Entry 5E69 (X-ray diffraction, 1.85 A resolution); this record covers chains A and B of the 4 polymer chains in the assembly.

# Chain A (and B)
Molecule: Glucocorticoid receptor
Organism: Homo sapiens
Notes: chain B of this document is another copy of the same molecule, construct and numbering; everything in this record applies to it too
UniProt: P04150 (GCR_HUMAN), isoform P04150-8; residues 417-506 here correspond to UniProt positions 391-480 (UniProt number = residue number - 26)
Amino-acid sequence (114 residues; row label = number of the first residue in the row):
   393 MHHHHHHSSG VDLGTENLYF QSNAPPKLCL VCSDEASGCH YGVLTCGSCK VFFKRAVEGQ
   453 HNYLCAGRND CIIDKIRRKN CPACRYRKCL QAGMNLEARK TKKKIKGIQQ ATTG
Not modelled in the structure: 393-417, 491-506
Construct notes: initiating methionine (393); expression tag (394-416)
Bound ions: Zn2+ site 1: Cys421, Cys424, Cys438, Cys441; Zn2+ site 2: Cys457, Cys463, Cys473, Cys476
From the paper describing this entry:
  - binding site for the 16-nt DNA strand: Lys442, Val443, Arg447
  - binding site for the 16-nt DNA strand: Val443, Arg447
  - mutagenesis - S425G: decreased signaling in response to IL8 promoter
  - mutagenesis - S425G, K442A/R447A: unchanged binding to p65/RelA subunit of NF-kappaB
  - mutagenesis - K442A/R447A: abolished signaling
  - mutagenesis - S425G: decreased binding to IL6 and ICAM1
  - mutagenesis - K442A/R447A: abolished binding to kappaBREs in the inflammatory genes

# Interface between chain A and chain B
Contacting residue pairs - 20 pairs, chain A then chain B:
  Leu456(A) with Ile468(B), hydrophobic; Arg469(B); Asn472(B), hydrogen bond (backbone-side chain)
  Cys457(A) with Arg469(B), hydrogen bond (backbone-side chain)
  Ala458(A) with Cys463(B); Ile464(B), hydrogen bond (backbone-backbone); Arg469(B); Asn472(B)
  Arg460(A) with Arg460(B); Asp462(B), salt bridge
  Asp462(A) with Arg460(B), salt bridge
  Cys463(A) with Ala458(B)
  Ile464(A) with Ala458(B), hydrogen bond (backbone-backbone)
  Ile468(A) with Leu456(B), hydrophobic
  Arg469(A) with Leu456(B); Cys457(B); Ala458(B)
  Asn472(A) with Leu456(B), hydrogen bond (side chain-backbone); Ala458(B); Asn472(B)

# In short
The chain A/chain B interface involves 10 residues from each chain; the contacts include 5 hydrogen bonds and
2 salt bridges. Polar pairs include Arg460(A)-Asp462(B), Leu456(A)-Asn472(B) and Cys457(A)-Arg469(B). The
paper reports a binding site for the 16-nt DNA strand at Lys442(A), Val443(A) and Arg447(A); S425G of chain A
reduces signaling in response to IL8 promoter.
Both chains are Glucocorticoid receptor (Homo sapiens). Entry 5E69 (Glucocorticoid receptor DNA binding domain
- IL8 NF-kB response element complex) was determined by X-ray diffraction, deposited together with 5E6A, 5E6B,
5E6C and 5E6D.
